3BGT - chains A and D of the 4 polymer chains in the assembly; structure by X-ray diffraction, 2.10 A resolution.

Chain A (and D):
Molecule: Probable acetoacetate decarboxylase
Organism: Chromobacterium violaceum
Notes: EC 4.1.1.4; chain D of this document is another copy of the same molecule, construct and numbering; everything in this record applies to it too
UniProt: Q7NSA6 (ADC_CHRVO); numbering as in UniProt (aligned over 1-246)
Chain sequence (246 residues; each row starts with the number of its first residue):
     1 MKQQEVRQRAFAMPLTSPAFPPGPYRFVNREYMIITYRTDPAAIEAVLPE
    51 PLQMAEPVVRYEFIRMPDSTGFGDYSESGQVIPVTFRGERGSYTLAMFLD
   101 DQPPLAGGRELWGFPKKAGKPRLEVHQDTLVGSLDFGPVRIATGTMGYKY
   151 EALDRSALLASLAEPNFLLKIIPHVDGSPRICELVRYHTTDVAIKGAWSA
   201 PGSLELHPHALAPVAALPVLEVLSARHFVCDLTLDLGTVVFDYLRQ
Unresolved in the structure: 245-246 (chain D: 246)
Modified / non-standard residues: Mse1, Mse13, Mse33, Mse54, Mse66, Mse97, Mse146 (selenomethionine; parent Met)
Swiss-Prot annotation at these positions:
  - active site: Lys116 (Schiff-base intermediate with acetoacetate)
  - site: Lys117 (Important for activity)
  - mutagenesis: Glu62 (E62Q: 20-fold decrease in kcat), Glu77 (E77Q: 250-fold decrease in kcat)

Interface between chain A and chain D:
Residue-residue contacts - 21 pairs, chain A then chain D:
  His126(A) with Pro138(D)
  Asp128(A) with Phe136(D); Leu211(D)
  Thr129(A) with Phe136(D); His209(D); Leu211(D)
  Val131(A) with Pro138(D), hydrophobic
  Thr145(A) with His209(D); Ala210(D), hydrogen bond (side chain-backbone)
  Mse146(A) with Ala210(D), hydrophobic
  Gly147(A) with Leu211(D)
  Tyr150(A) with Leu211(D)
  Pro201(A) with Ala210(D); Leu211(D), hydrophobic
  Gly202(A) with Ala210(D)
  Ser203(A) with Pro208(D); His209(D); Ala210(D), hydrogen bond (side chain-backbone)
  Leu204(A) with Pro208(D)
  Glu205(A) with His207(D), salt bridge; Pro208(D)
Other interface residues (no listed pair), chain A (14 interface residues in all): Thr143
Other interface residues (no listed pair), chain D (8 interface residues in all): Val139

Overview:
14 residues of chain A and 8 residues of chain D are in contact, with 2 hydrogen bonds and 1 salt bridge.
Among the polar pairs are Glu205(A)-His207(D), Thr145(A)-Ala210(D) and Ser203(A)-Ala210(D). Curated annotation
(UniProt) lists active-site residue Lys116(A) and 2 mutagenesis sites on chain A.
Chain A and chain D are both Probable acetoacetate decarboxylase (Chromobacterium violaceum); the structure,
Structural Studies of Acetoacetate Decarboxylase, was determined by X-ray diffraction (same publication as
3BH2 and 3BH3).
